5IKN - chains A and E of the 13 polymer chains in the assembly; structure by X-ray diffraction, 4.80 A resolution (low resolution: residue-level contacts below are approximate; hydrogen-bond / salt-bridge calls are withheld).

[Chain A]
Molecule: DNA-directed DNA polymerase
Source organism: Enterobacteria phage T7
Notes: EC 2.7.7.7, 3.1.11.-
Reference sequence: P00581 (DPOL_BPT7); numbering as in UniProt (aligned over 1-704)
Sequence (704 residues; row label = number of the first residue in the row):
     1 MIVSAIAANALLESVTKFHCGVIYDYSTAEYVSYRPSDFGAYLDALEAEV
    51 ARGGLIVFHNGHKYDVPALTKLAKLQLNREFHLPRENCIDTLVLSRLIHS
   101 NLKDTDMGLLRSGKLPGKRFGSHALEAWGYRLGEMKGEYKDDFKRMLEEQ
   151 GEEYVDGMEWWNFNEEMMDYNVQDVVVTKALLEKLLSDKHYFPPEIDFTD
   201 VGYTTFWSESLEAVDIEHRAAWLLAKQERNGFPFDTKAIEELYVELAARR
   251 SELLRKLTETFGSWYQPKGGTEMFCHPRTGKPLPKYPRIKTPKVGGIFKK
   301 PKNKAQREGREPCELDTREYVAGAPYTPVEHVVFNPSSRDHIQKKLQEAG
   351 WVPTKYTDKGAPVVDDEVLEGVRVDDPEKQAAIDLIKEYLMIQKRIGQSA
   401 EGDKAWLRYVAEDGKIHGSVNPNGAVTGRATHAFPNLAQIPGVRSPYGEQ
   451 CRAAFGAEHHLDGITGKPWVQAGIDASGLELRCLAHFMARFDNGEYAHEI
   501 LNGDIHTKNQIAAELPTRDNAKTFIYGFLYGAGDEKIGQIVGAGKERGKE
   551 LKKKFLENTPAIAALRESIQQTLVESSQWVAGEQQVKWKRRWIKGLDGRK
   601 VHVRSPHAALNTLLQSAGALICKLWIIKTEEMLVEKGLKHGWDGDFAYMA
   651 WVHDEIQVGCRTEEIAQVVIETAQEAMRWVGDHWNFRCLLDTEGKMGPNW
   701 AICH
Disordered / not traced: 264-328
Sequence notes: engineered mutation Ala-5 (Asp in P00581), Ala-7 (Glu in P00581)
UniProt features mapped onto this chain:
  - binding site (Mg(2+)): Asp-174, Asp-475, Ala-476, Asp-654
  - binding site (substrate): His-506, Arg-518, Lys-522, Tyr-526
  - mutagenesis: His-123 (H123S: 83% loss of exonuclease activity)

[Chain E]
Molecule: DNA primase/helicase
Source organism: Enterobacteria phage T7
Notes: EC 2.7.7.-, 3.6.4.12
Reference sequence: P03692 (PRIM_BPT7); numbering as in UniProt (aligned over 64-549)
Sequence (486 residues; each row starts with the number of its first residue):
    64 MTYNVWNFGESNGRYSALTARGISKETCQKAGYWIAKVDGVMYQVADYRD
   114 QNGNIVSQKVRDKDKNFKTTGSHKSDALFGKHLWNGGKKIVVTEGEIDML
   164 TVMELQDCKYPVVSLGHGASAAKKTCAANYEYFDQFEQIILMFDMDEAGR
   214 KAVEEAAQVLPAGKVRVAVLPCKDANECHLNGHDREIMEQVWNAGPWIPD
   264 GVVSALSLRERIREHLSSEESVGLLFSGCTGINDKTLGARGGEVIMVTSG
   314 SGMGKSTFVRQQALQWGTAMGKKVGLAMLEESVEETAEDLIGLHNRVRLR
   364 QSDSLKREIIENGKFDQWFDELFGNDTFHLYDSFAEAETDRLLAKLAYMR
   414 SGLGCDVIILDHISIVVSASGESDERKMIDNLMTKLKGFAKSTGVVLVVI
   464 CHLKNPDKGKAHEEGRPVSITDLRGSGALRQLSDTIIALERNQQGDMPNL
   514 VLVRILKCRFTGDTGIAGYMEYNKETGWLEPSSYSG
Disordered / not traced: 549
UniProt features mapped onto this chain:
  - binding site (Mg(2+)): Glu-157, Asp-207, Asp-237
  - binding site (ATP): Ser-312 to Ser-319
  - site (dTTP/dATP binding): Arg-361, His-465, Arg-504, Arg-522, Tyr-535

[How chain A and chain E interact]
Contacting residue pairs - 23 pairs, chain A then chain E:
  Asp-492(A) with Ser-545(E)
  Asn-493(A) with Cys-292(E); Thr-293(E); Gly-294(E); Gly-531(E)
  Gly-494(A) with Thr-293(E); Pro-544(E)
  Glu-495(A) with Pro-544(E); Ser-546(E)
  His-498(A) with Trp-541(E); Glu-543(E); Pro-544(E)
  Leu-501(A) with Gln-328(E); Arg-359(E)
  Asn-502(A) with Arg-359(E); Trp-541(E); Glu-543(E)
  Arg-678(A) with Ala-332(E); Met-333(E)
  Asp-682(A) with Val-285(E)
  Arg-687(A) with Thr-293(E); Asp-297(E)
  Leu-689(A) with Ala-332(E)
Also at the interface, not in a pair above, chain A (15 interface residues in all): Ala-489, Phe-491, Glu-499, Asn-685
Also at the interface, not in a pair above, chain E (18 interface residues in all): Gly-291, Thr-539, Tyr-547

[Overview]
The interface between chain A and chain E involves 15 residues on one side and 18 on the other. Curated
annotation (UniProt) lists 4 Mg2+-binding residues, 4 substrate-binding residues and one mutagenesis site on
chain A; 3 Mg2+-binding residues on chain E.
Here chain A is DNA-directed DNA polymerase and chain E is DNA primase/helicase, both from Enterobacteria
phage T7. Entry 5IKN (Crystal Structure of the T7 Replisome in the Absence of DNA) was determined by X-ray
diffraction.
